Entry 7SGZ (electron microscopy, 3.17 A resolution); this record covers chains A and B of the 10 polymer chains in the assembly.

Chain A:
Molecule: Checkpoint protein RAD24
Organism: Saccharomyces cerevisiae
Reference sequence: P32641 (RAD24_YEAST); residues 1-659 here = UniProt positions 1-659
Chain sequence (659 residues; each row starts with the number of its first residue):
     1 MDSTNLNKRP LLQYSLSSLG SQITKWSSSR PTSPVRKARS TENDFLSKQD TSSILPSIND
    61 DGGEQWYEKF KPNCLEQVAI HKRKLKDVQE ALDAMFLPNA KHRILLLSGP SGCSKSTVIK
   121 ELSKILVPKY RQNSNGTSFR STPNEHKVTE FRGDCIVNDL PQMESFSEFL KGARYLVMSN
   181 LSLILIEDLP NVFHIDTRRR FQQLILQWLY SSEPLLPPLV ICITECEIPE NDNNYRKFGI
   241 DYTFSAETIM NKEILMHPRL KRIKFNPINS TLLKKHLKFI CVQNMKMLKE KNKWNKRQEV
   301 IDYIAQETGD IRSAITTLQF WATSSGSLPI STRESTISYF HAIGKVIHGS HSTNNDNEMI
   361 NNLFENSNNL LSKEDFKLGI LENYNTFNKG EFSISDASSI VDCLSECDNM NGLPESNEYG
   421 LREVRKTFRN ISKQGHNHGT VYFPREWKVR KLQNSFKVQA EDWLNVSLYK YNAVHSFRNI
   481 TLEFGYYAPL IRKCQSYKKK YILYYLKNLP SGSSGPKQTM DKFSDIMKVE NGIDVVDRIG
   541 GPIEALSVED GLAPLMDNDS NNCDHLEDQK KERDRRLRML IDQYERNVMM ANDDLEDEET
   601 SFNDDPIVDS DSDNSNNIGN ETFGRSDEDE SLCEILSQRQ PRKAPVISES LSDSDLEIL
Unresolved in the structure: 1-62, 131-145, 496-659
Ion coordination: Mg2+: Glu187 (together with ATP-gamma-S)
Ligand contacts: ATP-gamma-S (AGS; phosphothiophosphoric acid-adenylate ester): Tyr67, Glu68, Phe70, Lys71, Pro72, Gln77, Val78, Ala79, Ser111, Gly112, Cys113, Ser114, Lys115, Ser116, Thr117, Glu187, Thr224, His276, Ile311, Arg312, Ile315
Swiss-Prot annotation at these positions:
  - binding site (ATP): Gly109 to Ser116
  - modified residue (Phosphoserine): Ser652, Ser654
  - mutagenesis: Lys115 (K115E: Reduces NTP-binding and hydrolysis. Shows DNA damage sensitivity; K115R: No effect on NTP-binding and hydrolysis. Resistant to DNA damage)
What the authors report for this chain:
  - binding site for Crick strand: His81, Arg83, Lys84, Lys252, Asn269, Thr271, Phe340, Tyr442, Phe443, Trp447, Lys451
  - binding site for Watson strand: His341, Lys345, Gly349, His351, His438

Chain B:
Molecule: Replication factor C subunit 4
Organism: Saccharomyces cerevisiae
Reference sequence: P40339 (RFC4_YEAST); numbering as in UniProt (aligned over 1-323)
Chain sequence (323 residues; numbered 1 to 323; the number before each row is that of its first residue):
     1 MSKTLSLQLP WVEKYRPQVL SDIVGNKETI DRLQQIAKDG NMPHMIISGM PGIGKTTSVH
    61 CLAHELLGRS YADGVLELNA SDDRGIDVVR NQIKHFAQKK LHLPPGKHKI VILDEADSMT
   121 AGAQQALRRT MELYSNSTRF AFACNQSNKI IEPLQSRCAI LRYSKLSDED VLKRLLQIIK
   181 LEDVKYTNDG LEAIIFTAEG DMRQAINNLQ STVAGHGLVN ADNVFKIVDS PHPLIVKKML
   241 LASNLEDSIQ ILRTDLWKKG YSSIDIVTTS FRVTKNLAQV KESVRLEMIK EIGLTHMRIL
   301 EGVGTYLQLA SMLAKIHKLN NKA
Unresolved in the structure: 1-6
Ligand contacts:
  - ATP-gamma-S (AGS; phosphothiophosphoric acid-adenylate ester), molecule 1: Trp11, Val12, Tyr15, Arg16, Pro17, Asp22, Ile23, Val24, Met50, Pro51, Gly52, Ile53, Gly54, Lys55, Thr56, Thr57, Asn145, Leu166, Arg174, Met202, Arg203
  - ATP-gamma-S (AGS), molecule 2: Arg128, Glu132, Pro153, Arg157
Swiss-Prot annotation at these positions:
  - binding site (ATP): Val12, Val24, Gly49 to Thr57, Asn145, Arg203

Chain A / chain B interface:
Pairs across the interface (84):
  Gly63(A) - Asn41(B)  hydrogen bond (backbone-side chain)
  Gly63(A) - His108(B)
  Gly63(A) - Arg139(B)  hydrogen bond (backbone-side chain)
  Gln65(A) - Pro43(B)
  Gln65(A) - Arg139(B)  hydrogen bond
  Tyr67(A) - His44(B)
  Tyr67(A) - Arg157(B)  hydrogen bond (side chain-backbone)
  Pro110(A) - Glu152(B)
  Ser111(A) - Glu152(B)  hydrogen bond
  Ser111(A) - Pro153(B)
  Glu150(A) - Arg129(B)  salt bridge
  Arg152(A) - Arg129(B)
  Gly153(A) - Arg90(B)
  Asp154(A) - Arg90(B)
  Asp154(A) - Lys94(B)  salt bridge
  Asp154(A) - Ala126(B)
  Asp154(A) - Arg129(B)
  Asp154(A) - Thr130(B)
  Ile156(A) - Arg90(B)
  Gln162(A) - Asp87(B)
  Gln162(A) - Arg90(B)
  Asp188(A) - Gln125(B)
  Asp188(A) - Arg129(B)
  Asn191(A) - Ile86(B)
  Asn191(A) - Gln125(B)
  Phe193(A) - Ala121(B)  hydrophobic
  Phe193(A) - Gly122(B)
  Phe193(A) - Gln125(B)
  Thr224(A) - Pro153(B)
  Glu225(A) - Glu152(B)
  Cys226(A) - Glu152(B)
  Cys226(A) - Pro153(B)
  Pro229(A) - Asn148(B)
  Pro229(A) - Lys149(B)
  Pro229(A) - Ile151(B)
  Glu230(A) - Lys149(B)
  Phe244(A) - Gln125(B)
  Asp310(A) - Ser156(B)  hydrogen bond
  Arg312(A) - Glu132(B)  salt bridge
  Arg312(A) - Ser156(B)
  Ser313(A) - Ser156(B)  hydrogen bond (backbone-side chain)
  Thr316(A) - Ser156(B)  hydrogen bond (side chain-backbone)
  Thr316(A) - Cys158(B)
  Thr316(A) - Ala159(B)
  Phe320(A) - Arg32(B)  hydrogen bond (backbone-side chain)
  Phe320(A) - Ala159(B)  hydrophobic
  Phe320(A) - Leu161(B)  hydrophobic
  Thr323(A) - Arg32(B)
  Thr323(A) - Gln35(B)  hydrogen bond (backbone-side chain)
  Ser324(A) - Arg32(B)  hydrogen bond
  Ser325(A) - Gln35(B)  hydrogen bond (backbone-side chain)
  Ser327(A) - Glu28(B)
  Leu328(A) - Glu28(B)
  Leu328(A) - Arg32(B)
  Ser331(A) - Ile160(B)
  Ser331(A) - Arg162(B)  hydrogen bond
  Thr332(A) - Arg162(B)  hydrogen bond (backbone-side chain)
  Arg333(A) - Glu152(B)  salt bridge
  Arg333(A) - Gln155(B)
  Arg333(A) - Ser156(B)
  Arg333(A) - Ile160(B)
  Asp356(A) - Glu282(B)
  Asn357(A) - Lys275(B)
  Asn357(A) - Leu277(B)  hydrogen bond (side chain-backbone)
  Asn357(A) - Glu282(B)  hydrogen bond (backbone-side chain)
  Asn357(A) - Arg285(B)  hydrogen bond
  Asn361(A) - Lys275(B)  hydrogen bond (side chain-backbone)
  Phe364(A) - Lys275(B)
  Asn366(A) - Asn148(B)  hydrogen bond (backbone-side chain)
  Glu406(A) - Lys290(B)  salt bridge
  Glu415(A) - Phe271(B)
  Glu415(A) - Ile289(B)
  Glu415(A) - Gly293(B)
  Glu415(A) - His296(B)  salt bridge
  Glu418(A) - Lys275(B)  salt bridge
  Tyr419(A) - Leu286(B)
  Tyr419(A) - Ile289(B)  hydrophobic
  Tyr419(A) - Lys290(B)
  Arg422(A) - Arg285(B)
  Arg422(A) - Leu286(B)
  Arg422(A) - Ile289(B)
  Glu423(A) - Leu286(B)
  Lys426(A) - Ser283(B)
  Lys426(A) - Leu286(B)
Also at the interface, not in a pair above, chain A (56 interface residues in all): Glu64, Glu68, Phe151, Glu187, Leu189, Ile228, Thr336, Glu365, Asn409, Met410, Pro414
Also at the interface, not in a pair above, chain B (50 interface residues in all): Ile36, Asp39, Arg128, Ser135, Ile150, Asn276, Met297

In short:
56 residues of chain A and 50 residues of chain B are in contact, with 19 hydrogen bonds and 7 salt bridges.
Polar contacts include Glu150(A)-Arg129(B), Asp154(A)-Lys94(B) and Arg312(A)-Glu132(B). From the paper: a
binding site for Crick strand at His81(A), Arg83(A) and Lys84(A) among others; a binding site for Watson
strand at His341(A), Lys345(A) and Gly349(A) among others.
Here chain A is Checkpoint protein RAD24 and chain B is Replication factor C subunit 4, both from
Saccharomyces cerevisiae. Entry 7SGZ (Structure of the yeast Rad24-RFC loader bound to DNA and the closed
9-1-1 clamp) was determined by electron microscopy (same publication as 7SH2).
